PDB entry 1HBA | X-ray diffraction, 2.10 A resolution | chains A and D of the 4 polymer chains in the assembly

[Chain A]
Molecule: Hemoglobin rothschild (deoxy) (alpha chain)
From: Homo sapiens
Reference sequence: P69905 (HBA_HUMAN); numbering as in UniProt (aligned over 1-141)
Amino-acid sequence (141 residues; numbered 1 to 141; the number before each row is that of its first residue):
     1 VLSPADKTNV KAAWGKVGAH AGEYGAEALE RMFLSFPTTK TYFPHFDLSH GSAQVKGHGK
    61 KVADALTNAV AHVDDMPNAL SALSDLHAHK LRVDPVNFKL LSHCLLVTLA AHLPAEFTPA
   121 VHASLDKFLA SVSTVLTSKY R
Bound ions: heme Fe near His-87 (its only coordinating residue here)
Ligand contacts: heme (HEM): Met-32, Thr-39, Tyr-42, Phe-43, His-45, Phe-46, His-58, Lys-61, Val-62, Ala-65, Leu-66, Leu-83, Leu-86, His-87, Leu-91, Val-93, Asn-97, Phe-98, Leu-101, Val-132, Ser-133, Leu-136
UniProt features mapped onto this chain:
  - site: Lys-61 (Not glycated)
  - natural variant: Asp-6 (A6D: In J-Toronto; this construct carries the variant), Ala-13 (A13D: In J-Paris 1/J-Aljezur), Glu-27 (A27E: In Shenyang; this construct carries the variant), Lys-61 (K61N: In Zambia; deletion: In Clinic), Asp-64 (A64D: In Pontoise; this construct carries the variant), Asp-75 (D75A: In Lille; D75G: In Chapel Hill; D75N: In G-Pest), Ala-111 (A111D: In Petah Tikva)

[Chain D]
Molecule: Hemoglobin rothschild (deoxy) (beta chain)
From: Homo sapiens
Reference sequence: P68871 (HBB_HUMAN); numbering as in UniProt (aligned over 1-146)
Amino-acid sequence (146 residues; row label = number of the first residue in the row):
     1 VHLTPEEKSA VTALWGKVNV DEVGGEALGR LLVVYPRTQR FFESFGDLST PDAVMGNPKV
    61 KAHGKKVLGA FSDGLAHLDN LKGTFATLSE LHCDKLHVDP ENFRLLGNVL VCVLAHHFGK
   121 EFTPPVQAAY QKVVAGVANA LAHKYH
Differences from the reference sequence: conflict Arg-37 (Trp in P68871)
Bound ions: heme Fe near His-92 (its only coordinating residue here)
Ligand contacts: heme (HEM): Leu-31, Thr-38, Phe-41, Phe-42, Phe-45, His-63, Lys-66, Val-67, Ala-70, Phe-71, Phe-85, Leu-88, Leu-91, His-92, Leu-96, Val-98, Asn-102, Phe-103, Leu-106, Val-137, Leu-141
UniProt features mapped onto this chain:
  - natural variant: Leu-3 (H3L: In Graz; this construct carries the variant), Glu-7 (E7A: In G-Makassar; E7K: In Hb C; E7Q: In Machida; E7V: In SKCA), Lys-8 (E8K: In G-Siriraj; this construct carries the variant), Val-11 (A11V: In Iraq-Halabja; this construct carries the variant), Gly-16 (W16G: In Randwick; this construct carries the variant), Val-23 (E23V: In D-Granada; this construct carries the variant), Gly-24 (V24G: In Miyashiro; this construct carries the variant), Gly-25 (G25D: In Moscva; G25R: In Riverdale-Bronx; G25V: In Savannah), Leu-32 (L32P: In Yokohama), Val-33 (L33V: In Muscat; this construct carries the variant), Arg-37 (P37R: In Sunnybrook; this construct carries the variant), Arg-40 (Q40R: In Tianshui; this construct carries the variant), 12 further natural variant entries in UniProt

[How chain A and chain D interact]
Pairs across the interface (24):
  Pro-37(A) / His-146(D)
  Thr-38(A) / Pro-100(D)
  Lys-40(A) / His-146(D)  hydrogen bond (side chain-backbone)
  Thr-41(A) / His-97(D)
  Thr-41(A) / Asp-99(D)
  Thr-41(A) / Tyr-145(D)
  Tyr-42(A) / Arg-40(D)
  Tyr-42(A) / Asp-99(D)  hydrogen bond
  Pro-44(A) / His-97(D)
  Leu-91(A) / Arg-40(D)  hydrogen bond (backbone-side chain)
  Arg-92(A) / Arg-37(D)
  Arg-92(A) / Arg-40(D)
  Arg-92(A) / Glu-43(D)  salt bridge
  Asp-94(A) / Arg-37(D)  salt bridge
  Asp-94(A) / Asp-99(D)
  Asp-94(A) / Glu-101(D)
  Asp-94(A) / Leu-105(D)
  Pro-95(A) / Arg-37(D)
  Val-96(A) / Glu-101(D)
  Asn-97(A) / Asp-99(D)
  Tyr-140(A) / Arg-37(D)
  Arg-141(A) / Val-34(D)  hydrogen bond (side chain-backbone)
  Arg-141(A) / Tyr-35(D)
  Arg-141(A) / Pro-36(D)
Interface residues without a listed pair, chain A (15 interface residues in all): Val-93
Interface residues without a listed pair, chain D (14 interface residues in all): Val-98

[In short]
15 residues of chain A and 14 residues of chain D are in contact, with 4 hydrogen bonds and 2 salt bridges.
Among the polar pairs are Arg-92(A)/Glu-43(D), Asp-94(A)/Arg-37(D) and Lys-40(A)/His-146(D). Bound to chain A:
heme. Chain D binds heme.
Chain A is Hemoglobin rothschild (deoxy) (alpha chain) and chain D is Hemoglobin rothschild (deoxy) (beta
chain), both from Homo sapiens; the structure, High-resolution X-ray study of deoxyhemoglobin rothschild
37BETA trp-> arg: A mutation that creates an intersubunit chloride-binding ..., was determined by X-ray
diffraction together with 1HBB from the same study.
